7VUQ - chains B and D of the 4 polymer chains in the assembly; structure by X-ray diffraction, 3.10 A resolution.

== Chain B ==
Name: Nuclear factor NF-kappa-B p52 subunit
Organism: Homo sapiens
UniProt: Q00653 (NFKB2_HUMAN); numbering as in UniProt (aligned over 1-398)
Amino-acid sequence (398 residues; row label = number of the first residue in the row):
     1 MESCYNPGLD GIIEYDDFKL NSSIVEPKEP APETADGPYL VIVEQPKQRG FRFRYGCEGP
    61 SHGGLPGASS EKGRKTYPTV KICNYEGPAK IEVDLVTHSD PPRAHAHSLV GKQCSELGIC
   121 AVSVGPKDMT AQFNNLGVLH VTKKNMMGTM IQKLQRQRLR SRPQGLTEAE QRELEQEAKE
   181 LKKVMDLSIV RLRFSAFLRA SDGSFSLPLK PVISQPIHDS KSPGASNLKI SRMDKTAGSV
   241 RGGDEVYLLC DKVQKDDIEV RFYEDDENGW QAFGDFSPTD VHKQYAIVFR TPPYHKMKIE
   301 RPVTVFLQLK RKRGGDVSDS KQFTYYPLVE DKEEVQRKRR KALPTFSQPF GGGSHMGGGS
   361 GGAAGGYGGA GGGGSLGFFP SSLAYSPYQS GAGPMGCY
Disordered / not traced: 1-33, 330-398
Disulfides: Cys114-Cys120
Swiss-Prot annotation at these positions:
  - region: Phe346 to Gly377 (GRR)
  - motif: Arg337 to Lys341 (Nuclear localization signal)
  - modified residue (Phosphoserine): Ser23, Ser161
  - mutagenesis: Tyr247 to Leu249 (Two-fold reduction in heterodimerization with RelA)
Reported in the primary citation:
  - binding site for the 18-nt DNA strand (chain D): Arg52
  - binding site for the 18-nt DNA strand (chain D): Lys144 (from molecular simulation)
  - mutagenesis - K144A: decreased binding to the 18-nt DNA strand (chain D)
  - binding site for the 18-nt DNA strand: Arg52
  - mutagenesis - K144A: decreased binding to the 18-nt DNA strand
  - mutagenesis - K144A: unchanged binding to Bcl3

== Chain D ==
Molecule: 18-nt DNA strand
Sequence (18 nucleotides; numbered 1 to 18; the number before each row is that of its first residue):
     1 GAAGGGGGTA ACCCCTTG

== How chain B and chain D interact ==
Contacting residue pairs (21):
  Arg52(B) with DC12(D), base contact; DC13(D), base contact
  Tyr55(B) with DA10(D), sugar contact; DA11(D), hydrogen bond to the phosphate; DC12(D), phosphate contact
  Cys57(B) with DC12(D), hydrogen bond to the phosphate; DC13(D), phosphate contact
  Glu58(B) with DC13(D), hydrogen bond to the base; DC14(D), base contact
  His62(B) with DC14(D), hydrogen bond to the base
  His140(B) with DA11(D), phosphate contact
  Val141(B) with DA11(D), phosphate contact
  Thr142(B) with DA11(D), phosphate contact; DC12(D), phosphate contact
  Lys143(B) with DA10(D), sugar contact; DA11(D), hydrogen bond to the phosphate
  Pro223(B) with DT9(D), phosphate contact; DA10(D), phosphate contact
  Gly224(B) with DT9(D), phosphate contact
  Lys283(B) with DG7(D), salt bridge to the phosphate
  Gln284(B) with DG8(D), hydrogen bond to the phosphate
Also at the interface, not in a pair above, chain B (15 interface residues in all): Lys144, Lys252

== In short ==
15 residues of chain B and 8 residues of chain D are in contact; the contacts include 6 hydrogen bonds and 1
salt bridge. Polar contacts include Glu58(B)-DC13(D), His62(B)-DC14(D) and Tyr55(B)-DA11(D). The paper reports
a binding site for the 18-nt DNA strand (chain D) at Arg52(B) and Lys144(B); K144A of chain B reduces binding
to the 18-nt DNA strand (chain D).
Chain B is Nuclear factor NF-kappa-B p52 subunit (Homo sapiens) and chain D is an 18-nt DNA strand; the
structure, Structure of NF-kB p52 homodimer bound to A/T-centric P-Selectin kB DNA fragment, was determined by
X-ray diffraction together with 7W7L, 7VUP and 7CLI from the same study.
